Entry 8UMC (electron microscopy, 2.50 A resolution); this record covers chains A and C of the 4 polymer chains in the assembly.

[Chain A (and C)]
Molecule: Xylose isomerase-like TIM barrel domain-containing protein
Organism: Deinococcus aerius
Notes: chain C of this document is another copy of the same molecule, construct and numbering; everything in this record applies to it too
UniProtKB: A0A2I9DAN1 (A0A2I9DAN1_9DEIO); residue numbers follow UniProt; this construct covers 1-333
Chain sequence (347 residues; numbered 1 to 347; the number before each row is that of its first residue):
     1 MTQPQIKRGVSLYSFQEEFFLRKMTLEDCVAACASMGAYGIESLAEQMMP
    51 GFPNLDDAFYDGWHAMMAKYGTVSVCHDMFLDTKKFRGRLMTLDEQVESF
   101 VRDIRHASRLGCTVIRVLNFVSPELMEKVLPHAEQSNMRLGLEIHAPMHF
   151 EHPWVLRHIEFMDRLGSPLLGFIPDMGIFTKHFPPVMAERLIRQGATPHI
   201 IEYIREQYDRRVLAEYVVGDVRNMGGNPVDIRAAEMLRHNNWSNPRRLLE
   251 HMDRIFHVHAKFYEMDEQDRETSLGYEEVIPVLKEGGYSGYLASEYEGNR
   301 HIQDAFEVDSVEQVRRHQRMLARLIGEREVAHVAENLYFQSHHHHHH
Not modelled in the structure: 1-3, 326-347
Sequence notes: expression tag (334-347)
Metal / ion sites: Mn2+: D175, H259, E295

[Chain A / chain C interface]
Pairs across the interface (30):
  F120(A) with Y216(C)
  P147(A) with L213(C), hydrophobic
  M148(A) with L213(C), hydrophobic
  H149(A) with H149(C)
  E151(A) with E151(C); N244(C), hydrogen bond; R247(C), salt bridge
  H152(A) with L213(C)
  P153(A) with R211(C); W242(C)
  W154(A) with R210(C); R211(C); V212(C), hydrophobic
  R157(A) with R210(C), hydrogen bond (side chain-backbone)
  R210(A) with E124(C), salt bridge; W154(C); R157(C), hydrogen bond (backbone-side chain)
  R211(A) with P153(C); W154(C)
  V212(A) with W154(C), hydrophobic
  L213(A) with M148(C), hydrophobic; H152(C)
  Y216(A) with F120(C)
  R238(A) with R238(C)
  H239(A) with E215(C)
  W242(A) with P153(C)
  N244(A) with E151(C)
  R247(A) with E151(C), salt bridge; R247(C)
  E250(A) with R247(C), salt bridge
Also at the interface, not in a pair above, chain A (24 interface residues in all): E124, L156, D209, S243
Also at the interface, not in a pair above, chain C (23 interface residues in all): P147, L156, D209, S243

[Overview]
24 residues of chain A face 23 of chain C across their interface; the contacts include 3 hydrogen bonds and 4
salt bridges. Polar pairs include E151(A)-R247(C), R210(A)-E124(C) and E250(A)-R247(C). D175(A), H259(A) and
E295(A) form the Mn2+ site.
Chain A and chain C are both Xylose isomerase-like TIM barrel domain-containing protein (Deinococcus aerius);
the structure, Deinococcus aerius TR0125 C-glucosyl deglycosidase (CGD), cryo-EM, was determined by electron
microscopy (same publication as 8QVC, 8QVD and 8QVE).
